8YJA - chains A and B; structure by X-ray diffraction, 2.20 A resolution.

# Chain A (and B)
Name: MARTX cysteine protease domain
Source organism: Vibrio vulnificus MO6-24/O
Notes: chain B of this document is another copy of the same molecule, construct and numbering; everything in this record applies to it too
Chain sequence (208 residues; row label = number of the first residue in the row):
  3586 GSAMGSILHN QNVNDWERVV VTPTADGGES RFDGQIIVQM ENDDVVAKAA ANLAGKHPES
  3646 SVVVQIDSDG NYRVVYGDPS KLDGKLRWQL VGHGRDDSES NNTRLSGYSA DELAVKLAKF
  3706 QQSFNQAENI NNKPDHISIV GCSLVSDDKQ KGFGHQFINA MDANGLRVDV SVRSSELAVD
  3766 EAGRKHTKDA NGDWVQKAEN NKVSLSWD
Unresolved in the structure: 3586-3591, 3611-3613, 3763-3793 (chain B: 3586-3589, 3612-3613, 3762-3793)
Ligand contacts: inositol hexakisphosphate (IHP): Glu3614, Ser3615, Arg3616, Lys3641, His3642, Arg3672, Gln3674, His3721, Ser3723, Ser3756, Arg3758
What the authors report for this chain:
  - catalytic residues: Cys3727
  - conformationally variable residues (loop rearrangement, order/disorder transition): Asp3611 to Gly3613, Cys3727

# Interface between chain A and chain B
Residue-residue contacts (27; chain A residue first):
  Arg3616(A) with Arg3758(B)
  Asn3686(A) with Arg3752(B)
  Asp3720(A) with Asp3732(B); Lys3736(B), salt bridge
  Asp3732(A) with Asp3720(B)
  Asp3733(A) with Arg3752(B), salt bridge
  Lys3736(A) with Asp3720(B), salt bridge; Arg3752(B); Val3753(B); Asp3754(B)
  Gly3737(A) with Arg3752(B)
  His3740(A) with Ile3743(B); Asn3744(B), hydrogen bond; Asp3747(B)
  Ile3743(A) with Ile3743(B), hydrophobic
  Arg3752(A) with Asp3733(B), salt bridge; Gly3737(B)
  Val3753(A) with His3740(B), hydrogen bond (backbone-side chain)
  Asp3754(A) with Lys3736(B), salt bridge; Val3755(B); Ser3756(B); Val3757(B), hydrogen bond (side chain-backbone)
  Val3755(A) with Asp3754(B); Val3755(B)
  Ser3756(A) with Asp3754(B)
  Val3757(A) with Asp3754(B), hydrogen bond (backbone-side chain)
  Arg3758(A) with Arg3616(B)
Also at the interface, not in a pair above, chain A (17 interface residues in all): Asp3747
Also at the interface, not in a pair above, chain B (20 interface residues in all): Lys3670, His3721, Lys3734

# Summary
Chain A and chain B form an interface of 17 and 20 residues respectively, with 4 hydrogen bonds and 5 salt
bridges. Polar contacts include Asp3720(A)-Lys3736(B), Asp3733(A)-Arg3752(B) and Asp3754(A)-Lys3736(B). Chain
A binds inositol hexakisphosphate. The paper reports the catalytic residue Cys3727(A); conformational
variability at Asp3611(A) and Cys3727(A).
Chain A and chain B are both MARTX cysteine protease domain (Vibrio vulnificus MO6-24/O); the structure,
Structure of Vibrio vulnificus MARTX cysteine protease domain lacking beta-flap, was determined by X-ray
diffraction together with 8YJC from the same study.
